Entry 4PSY (X-ray diffraction, 0.85 A resolution); this record covers chain A.

Chain A:
Name: Dihydrofolate reductase
Source organism: Escherichia coli
UniProt: U6N356 (U6N356_ECOLI); numbering as in UniProt (aligned over 1-159)
Sequence (159 residues; row label = number of the first residue in the row):
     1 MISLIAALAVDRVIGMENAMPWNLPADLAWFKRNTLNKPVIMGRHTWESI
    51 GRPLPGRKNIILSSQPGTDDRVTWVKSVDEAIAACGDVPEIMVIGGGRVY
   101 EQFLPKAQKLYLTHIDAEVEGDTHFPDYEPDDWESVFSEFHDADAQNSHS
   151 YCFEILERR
Modified positions: Cys-152 (3-sulfinoalanine; CSD)
Metal / ion sites: Mn2+ site 1: Asp-116, His-149; Mn2+ site 2 near Glu-154 (its only coordinating residue here)
Ligand contacts:
  - folic acid (FOL): Ile-5, Ala-6, Ala-7, Met-20, Asp-27, Leu-28, Ala-29, Trp-30, Phe-31, Lys-32, Thr-46, Ile-50, Leu-54, Pro-55, Arg-57, Ile-94, Tyr-100, Thr-113
  - NADP (NAP; NADP nicotinamide-adenine-dinucleotide phosphate): Ala-6, Ala-7, Ile-14, Gly-15, Met-16, Asn-18, Ala-19, Met-20, Trp-22, Gly-43, Arg-44, His-45, Thr-46, Ser-49, Leu-62, Ser-63, Ser-64, Gln-65, Lys-76, Ser-77, Val-78, Ile-94, Gly-95, Gly-96, Gly-97, Arg-98, Val-99, Tyr-100, Gln-102, Thr-123
From the paper describing this entry:
  - binding site for folic acid: Asp-27
  - conformationally variable residues (side-chain flip): Met-20

Summary:
Chain A binds folic acid and NADP. The Mn2+ site 1 is built by Asp-116 and His-149. From the paper: a binding
site for folic acid at Asp-27; conformational variability at Met-20.
Chain A is Dihydrofolate reductase (Escherichia coli); the structure, 100K crystal structure of Escherichia
coli dihydrofolate reductase, was determined by X-ray diffraction (same publication as 4PDJ and 4RGC).
